Entry 7VAK (electron microscopy, 4.70 A resolution (low resolution: residue-level contacts below are approximate; hydrogen-bond / salt-bridge calls are withheld)); this record covers chains B and G of the 12 polymer chains in the assembly.

Chain B:
Molecule: V-type ATP synthase alpha chain
Organism: Thermus thermophilus HB8
Notes: EC 7.1.2.2
UniProtKB: Q56403 (VATA_THET8); numbering as in UniProt (aligned over 1-578)
Chain sequence (578 residues; row label = number of the first residue in the row):
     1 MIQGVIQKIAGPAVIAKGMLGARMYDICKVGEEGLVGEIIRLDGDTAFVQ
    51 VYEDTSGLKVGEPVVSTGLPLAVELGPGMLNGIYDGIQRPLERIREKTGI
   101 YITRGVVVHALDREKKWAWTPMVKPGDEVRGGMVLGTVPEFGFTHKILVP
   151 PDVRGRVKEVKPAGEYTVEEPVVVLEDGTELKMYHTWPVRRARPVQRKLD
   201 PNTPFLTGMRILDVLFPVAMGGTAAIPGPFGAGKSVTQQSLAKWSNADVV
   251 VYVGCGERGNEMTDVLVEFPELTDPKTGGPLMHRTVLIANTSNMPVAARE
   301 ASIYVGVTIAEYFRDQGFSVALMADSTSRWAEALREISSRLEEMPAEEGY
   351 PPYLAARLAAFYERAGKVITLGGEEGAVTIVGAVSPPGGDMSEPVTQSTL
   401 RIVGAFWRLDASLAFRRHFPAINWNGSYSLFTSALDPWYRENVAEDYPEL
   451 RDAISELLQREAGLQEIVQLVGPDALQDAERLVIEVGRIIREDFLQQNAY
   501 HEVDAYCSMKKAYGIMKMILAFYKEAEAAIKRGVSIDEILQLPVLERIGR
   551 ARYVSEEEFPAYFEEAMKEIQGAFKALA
Differences from the reference sequence: conflict Ala-232 (Ser in Q56403), Ser-235 (Thr in Q56403)

Chain G:
Molecule: V-type ATP synthase subunit D
Organism: Thermus thermophilus HB8
UniProtKB: O87880 (VATD_THET8); numbering as in UniProt (aligned over 1-223)
Chain sequence (223 residues; row label = number of the first residue in the row):
     1 MSQVSPTRMNLLQRRGQLRLAQKGVDLLKKKRDALVAEFFGLVREAMEAR
    51 KALDQAAKEAYAALLLAQAFDGPEVVAGAALGVPPLEGVEAEVENVWGSK
   101 VPRLKATFPDGALLSPVGTPAYTLEASRAFRRYAEALIRVANTETRLKKI
   151 GEEIKKTTRRVNALEQVVIPGIRAQIRFIQQVLEQREREDTFRLKRIKGK
   201 IEAREAEEEGGRPNPQVEIGAGL
Unresolved in the structure: 1-3, 210-223

Chain B / chain G interface:
Pairs across the interface (14):
  Glu-342(B) with Lys-195(G); Lys-198(G)
  Met-344(B) with Phe-192(G); Lys-195(G)
  Pro-345(B) with Arg-188(G)
  Ala-346(B) with Glu-184(G); Arg-188(G)
  Glu-347(B) with Glu-184(G); Arg-188(G)
  Glu-348(B) with Glu-184(G)
  Leu-470(B) with Arg-32(G); Asp-33(G); Val-36(G)
  Val-471(B) with Phe-40(G)
Interface residues without a listed pair, chain B (9 interface residues in all): Gln-469
Interface residues without a listed pair, chain G (10 interface residues in all): Thr-191

Summary:
9 residues of chain B face 10 of chain G across their interface.
Chain B is V-type ATP synthase alpha chain and chain G is V-type ATP synthase subunit D, both from Thermus
thermophilus HB8; the structure, Nucleotide-free V1EG domain of V/A-ATPase from Thermus thermophilus, state2,
was determined by electron microscopy together with 7VAI, 7VAJ, 7VAL, 7VAM, 7VAN, 7VAO and 11 further entries
from the same study.
